Entry 9NWI (electron microscopy, 2.80 A resolution); this record covers chains B and N of the 30 polymer chains in the assembly.

[Chain B (and N)]
Name: Head-to-Tail adapter
From: Pseudomonas virus Pa223
Notes: chain N of this document is another copy of the same molecule, construct and numbering; everything in this record applies to it too
Reference sequence: A0A5P1KVX0 (A0A5P1KVX0_9CAUD); numbering as in UniProt (aligned over 1-208)
Amino-acid sequence (208 residues; numbered 1 to 208; the number before each row is that of its first residue):
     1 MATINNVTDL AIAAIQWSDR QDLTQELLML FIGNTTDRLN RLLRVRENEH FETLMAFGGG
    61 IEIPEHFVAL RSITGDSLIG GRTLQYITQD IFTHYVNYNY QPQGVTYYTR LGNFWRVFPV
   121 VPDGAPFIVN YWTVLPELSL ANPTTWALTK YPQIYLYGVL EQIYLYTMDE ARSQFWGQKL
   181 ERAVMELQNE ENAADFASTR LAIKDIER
Unresolved in the structure: 1

[Interface between chain B and chain N]
Contacting residue pairs - 13 pairs, chain B then chain N:
  R20(B) - R208(N)
  Q21(B) - D205(N)
  D22(B) - Q85(N)
  D22(B) - I206(N)
  T24(B) - Q85(N)
  Q25(B) - R82(N)
  E26(B) - R82(N)  salt bridge
  E26(B) - Y100(N)
  E26(B) - P102(N)
  E26(B) - Q103(N)  hydrogen bond (side chain-backbone)
  Y166(B) - R208(N)  hydrogen bond (backbone-side chain)
  T167(B) - R208(N)
  M168(B) - R208(N)
Interface residues without a listed pair, chain N (10 interface residues in all): Y107, E207

[In short]
9 residues of chain B face 10 of chain N across their interface, with 2 hydrogen bonds and 1 salt bridge.
Polar contacts include E26(B)-R82(N), E26(B)-Q103(N) and Y166(B)-R208(N).
Both chains are Head-to-Tail adapter (Pseudomonas virus Pa223). Entry 9NWI (Pseudomonas phage Pa223 tail (C6
symmetry)) was determined by electron microscopy.
